PDB entry 6YWS | electron microscopy, 2.74 A resolution | chains A and D of the 45 polymer chains in the assembly

[Chain A]
Molecule: 3464-nt RNA strand
Organism: Neurospora crassa OR74A
Sequence (3464 nucleotides; row label = number of the first residue in the row; note: 28 numbers in that range are skipped by the numbering (no residue carries them; nothing is unmodelled there); a row labelled like 1655A-1655Z holds insertion residues (1655A, then the next letters in order)):
     1 AAAUGUAAUGGAUAUAAAGCUUAUGUUUAUAUAUAUAGACAUAUAUAAGU
    51 AUAUAAAGAGACUACUACCAAUAGCUACACUAUGUAUUAAGGAGAGUAUA
   101 ACUUAAUUUAUGUUUAUGAUUUUAUCAUACCCCUAAAAAUGACACCGAGG
   151 AGCAAGGGUCGGGUUAGCAUCCUGGUUCGUACACCUUGGUGACCUAGGCU
   201 AGUACCAGGUCCCCCUCUAAGGGACUUGUCCCCCUCUAAGGGACUUGCGU
   251 CGGUCCUAUCCUAGGCCGAAUAGGUGAAUAAAUACUUACGGACGGCCUUG
   301 GUCUGUCCUAGAGGUUAUCAACAUAUGAACUCUUAGAGAAAUUACUUAAU
   351 AAACGAAGUGAAUUGAAAUAUCUUAUUAACUUCAGGAAAAGAAAUCAAAC
   401 GAGAUUCUAUGAUUAGUGUGAACGAAAAUAGAGCAGCCUAUUAAAAUAAG
   451 UAAAAUGGCUUUAAAGCUGUUUGAAUAUUGUGGGGAACCUUCCUCAAAGG
   501 CUAAAUAUAAUACAUGAGUUACAGAGAAAAGUACCGUGAGGGAAAGCUUU
   551 GAAAUAGUAGUUUUAUAAGCAGCUCAAGCAAUAAGAAAGCGAGAGCGUAC
   601 CUUUUGCAUAAUGGGUCACCAAGUUAAUUUUAGAUGCGAGCGAAUUUAUU
   651 UAUGUUUUUACUGAUUAAACAAUAUAAUGAAUCAUAAUUAUUUUUGUAAC
   701 GAGUAUUAGUAUUAAAUCUUAAUUUAAUAUUAGUAUAAGUUUUCAGUAUG
   751 GCGGCUACAUAGCAUAAUCUAUGCAGCCAGCCAAUAAUUGGAUUUCCAAU
   801 CCAAUUUCGGUAAUAAAUAGAUGUGCAUAGUUAAACCGAUCAUUAAAAUA
   851 AUGAAUAGUGUCUAAAGUUAGACCCGAAGCCUGGUGAUCUUACUAUAGUC
   901 AGGACUAUAAAGGUCCGAACGGGUUAUCGUUGCAAAGAUAUCCGAAGAAC
   951 UAUGGUAAGCGAGUGAAAGACAACACUGACUAGGAUAGCUGGUUUUCUGC
  1001 GAAACCUAUAAUAGUAGGCAAUUUAAGUAACAUCUUAGUAGGUACAGAAC
  1051 UUAAUCUCAGACAAGAUGUAGAUUUUCAUACCUAUGUUUAGGUAUGAAAU
  1101 GCAUUUUUUUUUGUAUACAUCGGGGGAUCGUGAAGAUUUUAUCGGUGAGU
  1151 AUGUAGACUCGGAAUGACAAAGAUGAAUCUUGAAUAAUCAGACAUAGAAU
  1201 GAUAAGGUUGUAUGUCAAAAGGGAAACAGCCCAGAACAAGAGUUAAGGUU
  1251 CCAAAAUUAUUAUUAAGUGAAAUAAAGAAAGUUUUUAUAUAAGUCGACAA
  1301 GAAGAUGGGCUUGGAAGCAGCCAUAAUUUAAAGAUCUCGUAACAGAGCAC
  1351 UUGUUAAAUCUUAAAAGCAUCGAAAAUUUAACGGAUCUAAAUAAUAUACC
  1401 GAAACCUUGUCCAUAUGUAACAUUAGUAAUAAUAUGCUAUUAAUGUUAUU
  1451 UGAUGGGGUAGCAGAACGUUGAGUGAAUCUUAGAUUUUUUUUUUAUAACU
  1501 AAAUAUAGAUGAUAACUCAAGUGAGAAUGGUGACAUGAGUAACAAAAAAG
  1551 AGUUUAAGGUACCUAAAAGGUAUCUUAGAGUCUCGCCUAAAGCUUAUGGC
  1601 UACGUCAAGUAACGGCCUCUAAGUUUAUAAUCUGAAGAUUAUGACGAUGA
  1651 GAAAA
1655A-1655Z UAACGCGCAGAAGUGCGCUGCUUUGA
1656A-1656B UA
  1676 CUU
  1687 AUGGUACCAACAUUUAAAAGUGAAAAUUGUGCAGGAAGGAUCAGUAUCCU
  1737 UUCAUUCUUAUGUGGGGGAGUGGACAAAACUGAACAGAGUGUAUCUGAAC
  1787 ACAGAUGAGUCCACACCCCCCCCCAUGUAAUGAAUGAAUGACAAACCGUA
  1837 CCUAGAAUCUGAAACAAGUAAGCUAGUAGAGAAUACGAAGGCGUGAAUGA
  1887 GAUAACAAUCAUAAAGGAACUCGGCAAACUAACUACCGUAACUUAGGGAU
  1937 AAGGAGAGCUCAUUAGUCUCGAUUAAUACGAGUAAAAAGGAAGAAGCAUG
  1987 GAAUAUUGUUGUACGACUGUUUAAUUAAAACAAAGCACUUUGCAAAAAGA
  2037 CGAUAAGUCUAAGUAUUGAGUGUGAUUUCUGCCCGAUGCCGGCUGGUUAA
  2087 CGAAUUUUCUAAAUUGAAAAAAAAUUUGGUUUCAGAGGAACCCCCGGUUA
  2137 AUGGCGGCCUUAGCGUGAGGGUCCUAAGGUAGCGAAAUGCCUUGGCCGUU
  2187 AAAUGCGGUCUUGCAUGAAUGAUGUAACGAUACAACAGCUGUCUCUAUGA
  2237 UUGACUCAGUGAAAUUGGAAUAACUGUGCAGAUACAGUUUACCUCUAGUU
  2287 AGACGAGAAGACCCUAUGCAGCUUUACUGUUACUAAUUAUUGAAUACGAU
  2337 UCUGAAAAUUUCCAGUGUAAAAGGUAAUCGAUAAGAUAUAAUUGAAACAC
  2387 CUUUAUUUUUCUAUCGUAUUAUUAAACCUUAAAUUAAGGAACAAUUGUUA
  2437 GAAGACAGUUUAUGCGGGGCACAGGCCCCAUAAAGAGUAAAUGGGUGUGU
  2487 CUAAAAUUUAUAAAUUUAUGUUUGCAAUUUUUUAUAGUGAUUAUAUAUCA
  2537 AAUCAUCUUUAUGCUAUUCAUAGAGUGUAUUUAUUAUAUUCCUUGGGUAC
  2587 AGUAUAAAAAUUAUAUAUGUAUUAAUUUACAUAUAUUUUUUCUAAGAAAU
  2637 UAGGUAAGAUUUUGUUUAUAGAGAAAUUAGAUGUAAAAAAAAAAUCUUAU
  2687 GAGGGCGGUAUUUAAUAAUCCGCUUCUAAUAUUUUUUUGUAGUUAUUAUU
  2737 AUAAAUUUAAUAAUAAUCAUGUUUAUUACUUAAAAAGCUUAAUGGCUUAA
  2787 UCUUGCCUUACUGUUUGAUUAACAACAAAUCUUACAGUCGCGUAAGCGGG
  2837 GCAUAGGAUCACAAGAUACAAAAAGGAAAGAUCUUGGAUUUUUGGAAAAG
  2887 CUACGCUAGGGAUAACAGGCUAAUUUGCGCAAGAGUGUACAAAAUGAGUG
  2937 CGCGGUUUGGCACCUCGAUGUCGGCUUGACUAAUCCUCAUGGAUGCAGAA
  2987 ACUAUGUAGGGUACGACUGUUCGUCGAUUAAAAAGUUACAUGAGCUGGGU
  3037 UAAAUACGUCGUGAGACAGUAUGGUUUCUAUCUUCUAGAGGGAAUUAGAA
  3087 UAUAAUAAGGAUUAACCUUUGUACGAAAGGAACAUGGGGUACUAUUGUUA
  3137 UACCUAGUUGUAUAACAGUUUUAUUAACCUCUGGUUUACCUGUUGUUUAU
  3187 GUGCCUUAUAUUAAUUUCAUGUGUGAUGCUCCGCAAGGAUAUUACAGGGA
  3237 UGUUACCGUCACUUGAGUAAAUACAAUAGCAUAAGCAUGGCAGGAAAGCU
  3287 AAGUUAGUCAAAAAUAAGUGCUGAAAGCAUAUAGGCACGAAAUUUACCUU
  3337 AAGAUAUUUCUUAAAUAUACGUAAGAAAAUAUUACGUUAAUAGGCUUAGU
  3387 UUGUAAUAAUCUAGAGAUUUUAAGGAACUAAGUACUAAUUUUAUAAAAAA
  3437 CUGAAUGAUUAAUAUAUCUUACAUUUUC
Not modelled in the structure: 1-4, 35-40, 121-309, 646-817, 1084-1089, 1129-1135, 1433-1437, 1655A-1655Z, 1656A-1656B, 1687, 1728-1828, 1959-1963, 2146-2155, 2493-2504, 2525-2528, 2561-2576, 2695-2703, 2738-2743, 2952-2957, 3135-3148, 3194-3231, 3460-3464
Bound ions: Mg2+ site 1 near A105 (its only coordinating residue here); Mg2+ site 2 near A312 (its only coordinating residue here); Mg2+ site 3 near A328 (its only coordinating residue here); Mg2+ site 4 near A335 (its only coordinating residue here); Mg2+ site 5: A335, G336; Mg2+ site 6 near A367 (its only coordinating residue here); Mg2+ site 7 near G411 (its only coordinating residue here); Mg2+ site 8 near A415 (its only coordinating residue here); Mg2+ site 9: A448, A497; Mg2+ site 10: A453, G466; Mg2+ site 11 near A453 (its only coordinating residue here); Mg2+ site 12 near A465 (its only coordinating residue here); 126 more Mg2+ sites not listed; 9 more K+ sites not listed
Residues lining bound ligands:
  - NAD (nicotinamide-adenine-dinucleotide): A2755, G2757, U2758, U2759, U2760
  - spermine (SPM): G1248, U1249, U1250, C1251, A1270, A1271, C1382, G1383, G1384, U1392
Reported in the primary citation:
  - binding site for NAD: A2755, U2759

[Chain D]
Molecule: 60S ribosomal protein L4, variant
Organism: Neurospora crassa OR74A
Reference sequence: V5IMN1 (V5IMN1_NEUCR); residue numbers follow UniProt; this construct covers 1-325
Chain sequence (325 residues; row label = number of the first residue in the row):
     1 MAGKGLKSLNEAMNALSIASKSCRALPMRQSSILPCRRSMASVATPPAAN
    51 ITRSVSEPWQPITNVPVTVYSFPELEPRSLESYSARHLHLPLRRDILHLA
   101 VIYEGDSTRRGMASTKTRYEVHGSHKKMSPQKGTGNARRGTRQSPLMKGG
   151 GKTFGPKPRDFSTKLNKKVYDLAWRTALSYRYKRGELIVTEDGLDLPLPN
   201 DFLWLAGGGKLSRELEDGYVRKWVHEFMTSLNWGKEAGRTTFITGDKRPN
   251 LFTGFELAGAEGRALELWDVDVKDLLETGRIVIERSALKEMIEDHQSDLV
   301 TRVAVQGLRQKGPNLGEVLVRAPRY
Not modelled in the structure: 1-61, 303-311, 325

[Chain A / chain D interface]
Residue-residue contacts - 127 pairs, chain A then chain D:
  U81(A) - Ser114(D)  sugar contact
  A82(A) - Met112(D)  hydrogen bond to the sugar
  A82(A) - Ser114(D)  sugar contact
  A82(A) - Pro158(D)  sugar contact
  U83(A) - Arg110(D)  hydrogen bond to the base
  U83(A) - Met112(D)  sugar contact
  U515(A) - Arg110(D)  hydrogen bond to the base
  G516(A) - Arg110(D)  sugar contact
  G516(A) - Met112(D)  hydrogen bond to the base
  A517(A) - Gly105(D)  base contact
  A517(A) - Arg109(D)  base contact
  A517(A) - Arg110(D)  hydrogen bond to the phosphate
  G518(A) - Arg109(D)  salt bridge to the phosphate
  G518(A) - Ala113(D)  phosphate contact
  C522(A) - Lys148(D)  sugar contact
  A523(A) - Lys148(D)  phosphate contact
  G524(A) - Thr115(D)  phosphate contact
  A525(A) - Lys116(D)  salt bridge to the phosphate
  G526(A) - Lys116(D)  phosphate contact
  G526(A) - Val121(D)  phosphate contact
  G526(A) - His122(D)  hydrogen bond to the phosphate
  G531(A) - His122(D)  hydrogen bond to the base
  G541(A) - Ser124(D)  hydrogen bond to the phosphate
  G541(A) - Lys126(D)  hydrogen bond to the sugar
  G542(A) - Gly123(D)  phosphate contact
  G542(A) - Ser124(D)  hydrogen bond to the phosphate
  G542(A) - Arg142(D)  salt bridge to the phosphate
  A543(A) - Arg142(D)  salt bridge to the phosphate
  A544(A) - Lys148(D)  salt bridge to the phosphate
  A621(A) - Pro145(D)  sugar contact
  A621(A) - Leu146(D)  sugar contact
  A621(A) - Lys152(D)  salt bridge to the phosphate
  A622(A) - Lys152(D)  salt bridge to the phosphate
  A622(A) - Phe154(D)  phosphate contact
  G623(A) - Phe154(D)  sugar contact
  U624(A) - Phe154(D)  base contact
  U625(A) - Arg159(D)  phosphate contact
  A626(A) - Arg159(D)  salt bridge to the phosphate
  U635(A) - Arg93(D)  hydrogen bond to the phosphate
  U635(A) - Asp95(D)  sugar contact
  G636(A) - Arg93(D)  salt bridge to the phosphate
  G636(A) - Asn166(D)  base contact
  G636(A) - Lys168(D)  sugar contact
  G636(A) - Val169(D)  sugar contact
  C637(A) - Lys168(D)  hydrogen bond to the sugar
  C641(A) - Lys168(D)  salt bridge to the phosphate
  G642(A) - Asn166(D)  phosphate contact
  G642(A) - Lys168(D)  salt bridge to the phosphate
  A643(A) - Leu165(D)  phosphate contact
  A643(A) - Asn166(D)  phosphate contact
  A643(A) - Lys167(D)  hydrogen bond to the phosphate
  U645(A) - Lys167(D)  hydrogen bond to the base
  G860(A) - Asn166(D)  hydrogen bond to the sugar
  U861(A) - Lys164(D)  salt bridge to the phosphate
  U861(A) - Asn166(D)  sugar contact
  C862(A) - Leu99(D)  sugar contact
  C862(A) - Thr163(D)  phosphate contact
  C862(A) - Lys164(D)  hydrogen bond to the phosphate
  G871(A) - Thr117(D)  base contact
  G871(A) - Tyr119(D)  base contact
  C873(A) - Phe154(D)  phosphate contact
  C874(A) - Leu146(D)  sugar contact
  C874(A) - Thr153(D)  sugar contact
  C875(A) - Arg118(D)  salt bridge to the phosphate
  C875(A) - Ser144(D)  sugar contact
  C875(A) - Pro145(D)  phosphate contact
  C875(A) - Leu146(D)  sugar contact
  G876(A) - Arg118(D)  salt bridge to the phosphate
  G876(A) - Lys127(D)  phosphate contact
  G876(A) - Gln131(D)  hydrogen bond to the sugar
  G876(A) - Arg138(D)  hydrogen bond to the sugar
  G876(A) - Gly140(D)  phosphate contact
  G876(A) - Thr141(D)  phosphate contact
  A877(A) - Lys127(D)  salt bridge to the phosphate
  A877(A) - Gln131(D)  sugar contact
  A877(A) - Arg139(D)  phosphate contact
  A877(A) - Gly140(D)  phosphate contact
  A878(A) - Lys127(D)  phosphate contact
  A982(A) - Ser124(D)  hydrogen bond to the phosphate
  A982(A) - Lys126(D)  phosphate contact
  G983(A) - Gly123(D)  phosphate contact
  G983(A) - Ser124(D)  phosphate contact
  G983(A) - His125(D)  hydrogen bond to the phosphate
  G984(A) - His125(D)  salt bridge to the phosphate
  U990(A) - Arg138(D)  hydrogen bond to the base
  U1424(A) - Arg94(D)  hydrogen bond to the phosphate
  A1425(A) - Leu92(D)  sugar contact
  G1426(A) - Lys183(D)  salt bridge to the phosphate
  G1473(A) - Lys273(D)  hydrogen bond to the sugar
  G1475(A) - Glu277(D)  phosphate contact
  A1476(A) - Arg239(D)  sugar contact
  A1476(A) - Gly259(D)  base contact
  A1476(A) - Ala260(D)  base contact
  U1517(A) - His98(D)  hydrogen bond to the phosphate
  U1517(A) - Ile102(D)  sugar contact
  C1518(A) - His98(D)  salt bridge to the phosphate
  C1518(A) - Ile102(D)  sugar contact
  A1519(A) - Arg109(D)  hydrogen bond to the sugar
  A1519(A) - Phe161(D)  sugar contact
  A1520(A) - Arg159(D)  salt bridge to the phosphate
  G1521(A) - Thr115(D)  base contact
  G1521(A) - Lys152(D)  phosphate contact
  G1521(A) - Phe154(D)  sugar contact
  G1521(A) - Gly155(D)  sugar contact
  G1521(A) - Pro156(D)  sugar contact
  U1522(A) - Lys152(D)  salt bridge to the phosphate
  A1527(A) - Leu146(D)  base contact
  U1528(A) - Gly135(D)  base contact
  U1528(A) - Asn136(D)  hydrogen bond to the base
  U1528(A) - Ala137(D)  base contact
  G1529(A) - Ala137(D)  hydrogen bond to the phosphate
  G1529(A) - Leu146(D)  hydrogen bond to the base
  G1530(A) - Leu146(D)  sugar contact
  G1530(A) - Met147(D)  sugar contact
  G1530(A) - Lys148(D)  hydrogen bond to the sugar
  A2294(A) - Gly133(D)  phosphate contact
  A2294(A) - Gly135(D)  phosphate contact
  A2295(A) - Lys132(D)  sugar contact
  A2295(A) - Gly133(D)  hydrogen bond to the phosphate
  A2295(A) - Thr134(D)  phosphate contact
  A2295(A) - Gly135(D)  phosphate contact
  U2893(A) - Gln131(D)  phosphate contact
  U2893(A) - Lys132(D)  phosphate contact
  A2894(A) - Gln131(D)  hydrogen bond to the phosphate
  A2894(A) - Lys132(D)  salt bridge to the phosphate
  A2894(A) - Arg138(D)  phosphate contact
  G2895(A) - Arg138(D)  salt bridge to the phosphate
Also at the interface, not in a pair above, chain A (67 interface residues in all): U1474, U1531
Also at the interface, not in a pair above, chain D (69 interface residues in all): Ile96, Asp106, Gly111, Glu120, Gly149, Arg184

[Overview]
67 residues of chain A face 69 of chain D across their interface, with 31 hydrogen bonds and 22 salt bridges.
Polar contacts include U83(A)-Arg110(D), U515(A)-Arg110(D) and G516(A)-Met112(D). Chain A binds spermine and
NAD. A335(A) and G336(A) coordinate Mg2+ site 5. The paper reports a binding site for NAD at A2755(A) and
U2759(A).
Chain A is a 3464-nt RNA strand and chain D is 60S ribosomal protein L4, variant, both from Neurospora crassa
OR74A; the structure, The structure of the large subunit of the mitoribosome from Neurospora crassa, was
determined by electron microscopy (same publication as 6YW5, 6YWE, 6YWV, 6YWX and 6YWY).
